8F1J - chains J and D of the 10 polymer chains in the assembly; structure by electron microscopy, 2.60 A resolution.

== Chain J ==
Name: DNA-directed RNA polymerase subunit beta'
Source organism: Escherichia coli
Notes: EC 2.7.7.6
UniProt: P0A8T7 (RPOC_ECOLI); residue numbers follow UniProt; this construct covers 1-1407
Sequence (1430 residues; each row starts with the number of its first residue):
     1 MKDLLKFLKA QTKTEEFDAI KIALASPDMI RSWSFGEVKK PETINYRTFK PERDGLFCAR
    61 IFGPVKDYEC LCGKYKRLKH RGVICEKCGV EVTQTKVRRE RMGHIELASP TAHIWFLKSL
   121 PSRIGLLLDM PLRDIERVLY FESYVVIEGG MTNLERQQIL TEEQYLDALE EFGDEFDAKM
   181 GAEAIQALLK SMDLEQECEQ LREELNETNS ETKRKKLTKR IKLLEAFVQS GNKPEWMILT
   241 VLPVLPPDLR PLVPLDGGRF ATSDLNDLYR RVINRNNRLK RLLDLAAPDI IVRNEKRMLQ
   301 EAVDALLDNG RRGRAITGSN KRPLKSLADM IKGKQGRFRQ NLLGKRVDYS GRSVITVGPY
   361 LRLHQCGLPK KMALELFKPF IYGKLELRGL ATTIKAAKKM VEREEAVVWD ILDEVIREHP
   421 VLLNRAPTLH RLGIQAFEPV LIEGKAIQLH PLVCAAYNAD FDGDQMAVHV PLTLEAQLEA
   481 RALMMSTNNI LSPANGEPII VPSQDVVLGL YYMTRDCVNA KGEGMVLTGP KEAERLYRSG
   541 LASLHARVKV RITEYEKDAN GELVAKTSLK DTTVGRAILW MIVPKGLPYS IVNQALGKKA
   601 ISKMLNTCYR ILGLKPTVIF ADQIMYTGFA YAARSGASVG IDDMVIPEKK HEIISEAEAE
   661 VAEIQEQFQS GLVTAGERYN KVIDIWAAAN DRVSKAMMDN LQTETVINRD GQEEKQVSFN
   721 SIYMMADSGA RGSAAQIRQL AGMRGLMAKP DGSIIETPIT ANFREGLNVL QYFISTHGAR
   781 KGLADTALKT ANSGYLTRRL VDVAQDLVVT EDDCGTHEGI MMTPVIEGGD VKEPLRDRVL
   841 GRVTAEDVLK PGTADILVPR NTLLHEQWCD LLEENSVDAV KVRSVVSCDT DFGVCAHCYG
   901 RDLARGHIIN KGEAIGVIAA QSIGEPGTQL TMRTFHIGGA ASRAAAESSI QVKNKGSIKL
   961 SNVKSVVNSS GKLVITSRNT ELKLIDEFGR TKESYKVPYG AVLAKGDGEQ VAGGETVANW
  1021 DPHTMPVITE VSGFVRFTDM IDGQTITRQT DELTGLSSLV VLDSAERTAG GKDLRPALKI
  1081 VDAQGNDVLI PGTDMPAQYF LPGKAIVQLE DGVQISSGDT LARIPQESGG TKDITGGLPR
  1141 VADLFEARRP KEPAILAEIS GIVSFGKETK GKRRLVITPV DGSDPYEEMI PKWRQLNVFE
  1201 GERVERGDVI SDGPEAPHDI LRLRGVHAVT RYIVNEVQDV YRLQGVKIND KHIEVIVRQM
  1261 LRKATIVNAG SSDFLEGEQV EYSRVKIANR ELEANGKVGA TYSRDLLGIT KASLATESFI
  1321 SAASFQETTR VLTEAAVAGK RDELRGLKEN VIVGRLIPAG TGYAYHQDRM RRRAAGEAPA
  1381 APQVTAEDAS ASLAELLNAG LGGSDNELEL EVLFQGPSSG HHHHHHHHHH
Not modelled in the structure: 1-2, 935-947, 1127-1135, 1374-1430
Differences from the reference sequence: expression tag (1408-1430)
Ion coordination: Zn2+ site 1: Cys-70, Cys-72, Cys-85, Cys-88; Mg2+: Asp-460, Asp-462, Asp-464; Zn2+ site 2: Cys-814, Cys-888, Cys-895, Cys-898
Swiss-Prot annotation at these positions:
  - binding site (Zn(2+)): Cys-70, Cys-72, Cys-85, Cys-88, Cys-814, Cys-888, Cys-895, Cys-898
  - binding site (Mg(2+)): Asp-460, Asp-462, Asp-464
  - modified residue: Lys-983 (N6-acetyllysine)

== Chain D ==
Molecule: 36-nt DNA strand
Sequence (36 nucleotides; each row starts with the number of its first residue):
    37 CGTTGTATTT ATAGCAATTT TCGTGCCAAT TTCTGG
Not modelled in the structure: 37-54, 69-72
Differences from the reference sequence: engineered mutation DA49 (Dt144241 in AE000657.1)

== Interface between chain J and chain D ==
Residue-residue contacts (13):
  Leu-120(J) / DA64(D)  sugar contact
  Ser-210(J) / DT57(D)  phosphate contact
  Glu-211(J) / DT57(D)  hydrogen bond to the phosphate
  Arg-311(J) / DA65(D)  salt bridge to the phosphate
  Arg-339(J) / DT67(D)  salt bridge to the phosphate
  Thr-790(J) / DT68(D)  base contact
  Ala-791(J) / DT68(D)  sugar contact
  Tyr-795(J) / DT66(D)  phosphate contact
  Tyr-795(J) / DT67(D)  sugar contact
  Lys-1172(J) / DG59(D)  salt bridge to the phosphate
  Gln-1326(J) / DT66(D)  phosphate contact
  Glu-1327(J) / DA65(D)  phosphate contact
  Glu-1327(J) / DT66(D)  hydrogen bond to the phosphate
Interface residues without a listed pair, chain J (15 interface residues in all): Lys-118, Thr-212, Gly-794, Arg-798
Interface residues without a listed pair, chain D (8 interface residues in all): DT56

== Overview ==
The interface between chain J and chain D involves 15 residues on one side and 8 on the other, with 2 hydrogen
bonds and 3 salt bridges. Polar contacts include Glu-211(J)/DT57(D), Glu-1327(J)/DT66(D) and
Arg-311(J)/DA65(D).
Here chain J is DNA-directed RNA polymerase subunit beta' (Escherichia coli) and chain D is a 36-nt DNA
strand. Entry 8F1J (SigN RNA polymerase early-melted intermediate bound to mismatch DNA fragment dhsU36mm2
(-12A)) was determined by electron microscopy together with 8F1I and 8F1K from the same study.
